Entry 7ZR8 (electron microscopy, 3.70 A resolution); this record covers chains A and H of the 3 polymer chains in the assembly.

[Chain A]
Name: Spike glycoprotein, Fibritin
Organism: Severe acute respiratory syndrome coronavirus 2
UniProt: chimeric construct of P0DTC2, P10104: residues 1-1205 from P0DTC2 (SPIKE_SARS2) positions 1-1205 (same numbers); residues 1208-1234 from P10104 positions 458-484 (UniProt number = residue number - 750)
Sequence (1285 residues; row label = number of the first residue in the row):
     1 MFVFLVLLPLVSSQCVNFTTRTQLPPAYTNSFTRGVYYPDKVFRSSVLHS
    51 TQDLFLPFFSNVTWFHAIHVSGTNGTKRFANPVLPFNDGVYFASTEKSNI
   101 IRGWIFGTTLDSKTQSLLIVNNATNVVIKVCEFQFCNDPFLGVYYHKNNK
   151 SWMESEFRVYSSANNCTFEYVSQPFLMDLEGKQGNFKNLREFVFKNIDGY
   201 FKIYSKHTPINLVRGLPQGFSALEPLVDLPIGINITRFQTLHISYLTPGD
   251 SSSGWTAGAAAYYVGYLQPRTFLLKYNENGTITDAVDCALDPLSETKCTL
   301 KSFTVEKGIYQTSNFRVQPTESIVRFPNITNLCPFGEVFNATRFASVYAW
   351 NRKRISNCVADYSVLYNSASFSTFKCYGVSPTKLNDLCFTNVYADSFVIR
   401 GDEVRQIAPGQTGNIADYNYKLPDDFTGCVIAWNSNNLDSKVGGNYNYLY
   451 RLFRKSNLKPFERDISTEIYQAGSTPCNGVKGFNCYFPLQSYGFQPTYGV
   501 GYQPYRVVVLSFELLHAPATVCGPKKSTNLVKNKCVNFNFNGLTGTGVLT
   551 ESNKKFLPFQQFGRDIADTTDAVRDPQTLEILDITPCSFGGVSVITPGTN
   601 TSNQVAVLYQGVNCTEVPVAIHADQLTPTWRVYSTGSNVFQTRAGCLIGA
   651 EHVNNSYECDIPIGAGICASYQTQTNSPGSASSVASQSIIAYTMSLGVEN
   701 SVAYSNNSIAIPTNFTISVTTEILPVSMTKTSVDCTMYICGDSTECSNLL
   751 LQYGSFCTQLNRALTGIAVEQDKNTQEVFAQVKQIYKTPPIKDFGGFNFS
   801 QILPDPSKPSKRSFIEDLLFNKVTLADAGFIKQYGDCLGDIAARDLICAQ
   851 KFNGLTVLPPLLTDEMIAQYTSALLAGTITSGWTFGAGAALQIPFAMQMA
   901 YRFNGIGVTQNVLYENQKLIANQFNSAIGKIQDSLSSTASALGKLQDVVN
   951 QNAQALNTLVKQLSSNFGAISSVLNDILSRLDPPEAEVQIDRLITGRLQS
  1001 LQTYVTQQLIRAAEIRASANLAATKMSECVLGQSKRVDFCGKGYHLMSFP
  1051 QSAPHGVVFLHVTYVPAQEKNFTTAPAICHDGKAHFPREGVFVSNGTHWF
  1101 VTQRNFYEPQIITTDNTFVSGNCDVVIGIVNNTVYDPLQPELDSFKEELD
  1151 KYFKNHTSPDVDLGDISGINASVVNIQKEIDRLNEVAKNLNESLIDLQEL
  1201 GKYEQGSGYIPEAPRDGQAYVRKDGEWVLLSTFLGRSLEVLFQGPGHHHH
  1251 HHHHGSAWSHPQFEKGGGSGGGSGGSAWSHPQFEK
Unresolved in the structure: 1-319, 565-1285
Sequence notes: variant F18 (Leu in P0DTC2), A80 (Asp in P0DTC2), G215 (Asp in P0DTC2), N414 (Lys417 in P0DTC2), K481 (Glu484 in P0DTC2), Y498 (Asn501 in P0DTC2), G611 (Asp614 in P0DTC2), V698 (Ala701 in P0DTC2); engineered mutation I243 (Arg246 in P0DTC2), G679 (Arg682 in P0DTC2), S680 (Arg683 in P0DTC2), S682 (Arg685 in P0DTC2), P983 (Lys986 in P0DTC2), P984 (Val987 in P0DTC2), L1229 (Phe479 in P10104); linker (1206-1207); expression tag (1235-1285)
Disulfide bonds: C333-C358, C376-C429, C388-C522, C477-C485
Covalently attached groups: N-acetylglucosamine (NAG) linked to N340
Swiss-Prot annotation at these positions:
  - glycosylation (N-linked (GlcNAc...) asparagine): N17 (complex), N61 (hybrid), N74 (complex), N122 (hybrid), N149 (complex), N165 (complex), N234 (high mannose), N331 (complex), N603 (hybrid)

[Chain H]
Name: Omi-38 fab heavy chain
Organism: Homo sapiens
Notes: antibody fragment or engineered binder
Sequence (118 residues; row label = number of the first residue in the row):
     1 QVQLVESGAEVKKPGSSVKVSCKASGGNFNMYTISWVRQAPGRGLEWMGR
    51 FIPIANKANYAQNFPGRVTITADKSTSTVYMELRSLTSDDTAVYYCARSG
   101 SYDAFDVWGQGTMVTVSS
Disulfide bonds: C22-C96

[How chain A and chain H interact]
Pairs across the interface (22; chain A residue first):
  R343(A) with Y102(H), hydrogen bond (side chain-backbone); D103(H), salt bridge
  Y348(A) with M31(H)
  K441(A) with D103(H), salt bridge
  G443(A) with R50(H), hydrogen bond (backbone-side chain); N59(H), hydrogen bond (backbone-side chain)
  G444(A) with R50(H), hydrogen bond (backbone-side chain)
  Y446(A) with R50(H); I52(H), hydrophobic; A55(H), hydrophobic
  N447(A) with S101(H); D103(H), hydrogen bond
  L449(A) with M31(H), hydrophobic; I54(H), hydrophobic
  T467(A) with N28(H), hydrogen bond
  K481(A) with N30(H), hydrogen bond; K74(H)
  F487(A) with N30(H); I54(H), hydrophobic
  L489(A) with I54(H)
  Q490(A) with I54(H)
  S491(A) with I54(H)
Interface residues without a listed pair, chain A (15 interface residues in all): N445

[Overview]
The interface between chain A and chain H involves 15 residues on one side and 12 on the other, with 7
hydrogen bonds and 2 salt bridges. Polar pairs include R343(A)-D103(H), K441(A)-D103(H) and R343(A)-Y102(H).
Covalently linked N-acetylglucosamine: at N340(A).
Chain A is Spike glycoprotein, Fibritin (Severe acute respiratory syndrome coronavirus 2) and chain H is
Omi-38 fab heavy chain (Homo sapiens); the structure, OMI-38 FAB IN COMPLEX WITH SARS-COV-2 BETA SPIKE RBD
(local refinement), was determined by electron microscopy, deposited together with 7ZF6, 7ZF7, 7ZFD, 7ZFF,
7ZR7 and 7ZRC.
